5BSG - chains F and G of the 10 polymer chains in the assembly; structure by X-ray diffraction, 1.95 A resolution.

== Chain F (and G) ==
Molecule: Pyrroline-5-carboxylate reductase
Source organism: Medicago truncatula
Notes: EC 1.5.1.2; chain G of this document is another copy of the same molecule, construct and numbering; everything in this record applies to it too
UniProt: G7KRM5 (G7KRM5_MEDTR); residue numbers follow UniProt; this construct covers 1-274
Sequence (277 residues; each row starts with the number of its first residue; numbers below 1 keep their minus sign (Ser-2 is residue -2)):
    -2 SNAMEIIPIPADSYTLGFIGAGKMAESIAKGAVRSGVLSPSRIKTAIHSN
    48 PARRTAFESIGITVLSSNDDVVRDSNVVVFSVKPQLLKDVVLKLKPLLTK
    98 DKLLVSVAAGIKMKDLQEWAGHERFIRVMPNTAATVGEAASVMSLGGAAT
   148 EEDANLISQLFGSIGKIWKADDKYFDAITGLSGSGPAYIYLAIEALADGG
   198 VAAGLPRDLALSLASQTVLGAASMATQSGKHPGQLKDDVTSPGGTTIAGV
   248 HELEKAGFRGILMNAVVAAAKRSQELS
Unresolved in the structure: -2 to 2 (chain G: -2 to 5)
Construct notes: expression tag (-2 to 0)
Small-molecule neighbours:
  - MPO (3[N-morpholino]propane sulfonic acid), molecule 1: Lys80, Pro81, Gln82, Ala106, Met126, Thr176, Gly180, Ser181
  - MPO, molecule 2: Ser238, Thr242, Thr243
  - NADP (NAP; NADP nicotinamide-adenine-dinucleotide phosphate): Ile16, Gly17, Ala18, Gly19, Lys20, Met21, His45, Ser46, Asn47, Arg50, Asn65, Ser78, Val79, Lys80, Pro81, Leu83, Val87, Val104, Ala105, Ala106, Met126, Pro127, Asn128, Thr129
Reported in the primary citation:
  - binding site for NADP: His45, Ser46, Asn47, Leu83
  - specificity-determining residues: His45 (by similarity / conservation)

== Chain F / chain G interface ==
Pairs across the interface - 21 pairs, chain F then chain G:
  His228(F) - Gly230(G)  hydrogen bond (side chain-backbone)
  His228(F) - Gln231(G)
  His228(F) - Asp234(G)  salt bridge
  Gly230(F) - His228(G)  hydrogen bond (backbone-side chain)
  Gln231(F) - His228(G)
  Asp234(F) - His228(G)  salt bridge
  His248(F) - Met260(G)
  His248(F) - Asn261(G)  hydrogen bond
  Glu251(F) - Arg256(G)
  Glu251(F) - Gly257(G)
  Glu251(F) - Met260(G)
  Lys252(F) - Asn261(G)  hydrogen bond
  Arg256(F) - Glu251(G)
  Arg256(F) - Arg256(G)
  Gly257(F) - His248(G)
  Gly257(F) - Glu251(G)
  Met260(F) - His248(G)
  Met260(F) - Glu251(G)
  Asn261(F) - His248(G)  hydrogen bond
  Asn261(F) - Lys252(G)  hydrogen bond
  Val264(F) - His248(G)
Interface residues without a listed pair, chain F (14 interface residues in all): Ile244, Gly254
Interface residues without a listed pair, chain G (14 interface residues in all): Ile244, Gly254, Val264

== Overview ==
The chain F/chain G interface involves 14 residues from each chain, with 6 hydrogen bonds and 2 salt bridges.
Among the polar pairs are His228(F)-Asp234(G), His228(F)-Gly230(G) and His248(F)-Asn261(G). Chain F binds
compound MPO and NADP. The paper reports a binding site for NADP at His45(F), Ser46(F) and Asn47(F) among
others; the specificity determinant His45(F).
Both chains are Pyrroline-5-carboxylate reductase (Medicago truncatula). Entry 5BSG (Crystal structure of
Medicago truncatula (delta)1-Pyrroline-5-Carboxylate Reductase (MtP5CR) in complex with NADP+) was determined
by X-ray diffraction (same publication as 5BSE, 5BSF and 5BSH).
